PDB entry 2Z2T | X-ray diffraction, 2.10 A resolution | chains A and B of the 6 polymer chains in the assembly

[Chain A]
Molecule: gp41 fragment N36
Chain sequence (38 residues; row label = number of the first residue in the row):
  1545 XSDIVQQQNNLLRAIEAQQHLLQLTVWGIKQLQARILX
Modified residues: ACE (acetyl group) at position 1545; NH2 (amino group) at position 1582

[Chain B]
Molecule: gp41 fragment N36
Chain sequence (38 residues; numbered 2545 to 2582; the number before each row is that of its first residue):
  2545 XSDIVQQQNNLLRAIEAQQHLLQLTVWGIKQLQARILX
Modified residues: ACE (acetyl group) at position 2545; NH2 (amino group) at position 2582

[How chain A and chain B interact]
Residue-residue contacts - 24 pairs, chain A then chain B:
  I1548(A) with I2548(B), hydrophobic; V2549(B), hydrophobic; Q2552(B), hydrogen bond (backbone-side chain)
  Q1551(A) with Q2552(B)
  Q1552(A) with Q2552(B)
  L1555(A) with Q2552(B); L2556(B), hydrophobic; I2559(B)
  I1559(A) with I2559(B), hydrophobic
  Q1562(A) with I2559(B), hydrogen bond (side chain-backbone); Q2562(B); Q2563(B); L2566(B)
  L1565(A) with Q2563(B)
  L1566(A) with L2566(B), hydrophobic
  T1569(A) with T2569(B); V2570(B); I2573(B)
  I1573(A) with I2573(B), hydrophobic
  L1576(A) with L2576(B), hydrophobic; Q2577(B); I2580(B), hydrophobic
  R1579(A) with I2580(B)
  I1580(A) with I2580(B), hydrophobic
Interface residues without a listed pair, chain A (15 interface residues in all): A1558, G1572
Interface residues without a listed pair, chain B (17 interface residues in all): ACE_2545, L2555, L2581

[In short]
Chain A and chain B form an interface of 15 and 17 residues respectively, with 2 hydrogen bonds. Polar
contacts include I1548(A)-Q2552(B) and Q1562(A)-I2559(B).
Chain A and chain B are both gp41 fragment N36; the structure, Crystal structure of the complex between gp41
fragment N36 and fusion inhibitor SC34EK, was determined by X-ray diffraction.
